Entry 7NKD (electron microscopy, 3.12 A resolution); this record covers chains C and d of the 8 polymer chains in the assembly.

# Chain C
Protein: ATP synthase subunit alpha
Source organism: Mycolicibacterium smegmatis (strain ATCC 700084 / mc(2)155)
Notes: EC 7.1.2.2
UniProt: A0R202 (ATPA_MYCS2); numbering as in UniProt (aligned over 1-548)
Sequence (548 residues; numbered 1 to 548; the number before each row is that of its first residue):
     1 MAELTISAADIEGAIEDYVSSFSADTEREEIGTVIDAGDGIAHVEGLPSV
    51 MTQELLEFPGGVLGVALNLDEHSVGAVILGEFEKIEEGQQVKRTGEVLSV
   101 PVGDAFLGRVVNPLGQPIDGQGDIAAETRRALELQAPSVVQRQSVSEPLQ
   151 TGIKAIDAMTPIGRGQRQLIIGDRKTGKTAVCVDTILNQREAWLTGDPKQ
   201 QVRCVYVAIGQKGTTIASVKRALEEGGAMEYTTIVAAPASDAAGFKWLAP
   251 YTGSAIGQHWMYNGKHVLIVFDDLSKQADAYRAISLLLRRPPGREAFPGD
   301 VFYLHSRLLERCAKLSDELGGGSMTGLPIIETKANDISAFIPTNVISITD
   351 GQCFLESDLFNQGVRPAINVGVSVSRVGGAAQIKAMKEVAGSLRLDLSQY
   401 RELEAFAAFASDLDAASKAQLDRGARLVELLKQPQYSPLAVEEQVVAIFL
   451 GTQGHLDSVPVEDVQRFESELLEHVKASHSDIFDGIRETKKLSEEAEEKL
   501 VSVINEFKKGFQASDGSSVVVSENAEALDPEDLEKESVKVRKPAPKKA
Unresolved in the structure: 1-4, 24-43, 51-68, 75-548
UniProt features mapped onto this chain:
  - binding site (ATP): Gly-172 to Thr-179
  - site: Ser-373 (Required for activity)

# Chain d
Protein: ATP synthase subunit b-delta
Source organism: Mycolicibacterium smegmatis (strain ATCC 700084 / mc(2)155)
UniProt: A0R203 (ATPFD_MYCS2); numbering as in UniProt (aligned over 1-445)
Sequence (445 residues; numbered 1 to 445; the number before each row is that of its first residue):
     1 MSIFIGQLIGFAVIAFIIVKWVVPPVRTLMRNQQEAVRAALAESAEAAKK
    51 LADADAMHAKALADAKAESEKVTEEAKQDSERIAAQLSEQAGSEAERIKA
   101 QGAQQIQLMRQQLIRQLRTGLGAEAVNKAAEIVRAHVADPQAQSATVDRF
   151 LSELEQMAPSSVVIDTAATSRLRAASRQSLAALVEKFDSVAGGLDADGLT
   201 NLADELASVAKLLLSETALNKHLAEPTDDSAPKVRLLERLLSDKVSATTL
   251 DLLRTAVSNRWSTESNLIDAVEHTARLALLKRAEIAGEVDEVEEQLFRFG
   301 RVLDAEPRLSALLSDYTTPAEGRVALLDKALTGRPGVNQTAAALLSQTVG
   351 LLRGERADEAVIDLAELAVSRRGEVVAHVSAAAELSDAQRTRLTEVLSRI
   401 YGRPVSVQLHVDPELLGGLSITVGDEVIDGSIASRLAAAQTGLPD
Unresolved in the structure: 1-108, 445

# Interface between chain C and chain d
Contacting residue pairs (20):
  Thr-5(C) / Arg-298(d)
  Thr-5(C) / Arg-334(d)
  Ile-6(C) / Val-302(d)  hydrophobic
  Ile-6(C) / Ala-330(d)
  Ile-6(C) / Leu-331(d)  hydrophobic
  Ile-6(C) / Arg-334(d)
  Ser-7(C) / Arg-334(d)
  Asp-10(C) / Arg-334(d)  salt bridge
  Ile-11(C) / Leu-309(d)  hydrophobic
  Ala-14(C) / Lys-329(d)  hydrogen bond (backbone-side chain)
  Ala-14(C) / Ala-330(d)  hydrophobic
  Ile-15(C) / Arg-308(d)
  Ile-15(C) / Leu-309(d)  hydrophobic
  Ile-15(C) / Leu-312(d)  hydrophobic
  Glu-16(C) / Arg-308(d)  salt bridge
  Asp-17(C) / Lys-329(d)  salt bridge
  Tyr-18(C) / Gly-322(d)
  Tyr-18(C) / Arg-323(d)
  Tyr-18(C) / Leu-326(d)  hydrophobic
  Val-19(C) / Arg-308(d)
Other interface residues (no listed pair), chain C (13 interface residues in all): Ala-8, Phe-22
Other interface residues (no listed pair), chain d (15 interface residues in all): Glu-306, Thr-318, Pro-319

# Summary
The interface between chain C and chain d involves 13 residues on one side and 15 on the other; the contacts
include 1 hydrogen bond and 3 salt bridges. Among the polar pairs are Asp-10(C)/Arg-334(d),
Glu-16(C)/Arg-308(d) and Asp-17(C)/Lys-329(d).
Chain C is ATP synthase subunit alpha and chain d is ATP synthase subunit b-delta, both from Mycolicibacterium
smegmatis (strain ATCC 700084 / mc(2)155); the structure, Mycobacterium smegmatis ATP synthase b-delta state
1, was determined by electron microscopy together with 7NJK, 7NJL, 7NJM, 7NJN, 7NJO, 7NJP and 20 further
entries from the same study.
